9J8Z - chains B and S of the 5 polymer chains in the assembly; structure by electron microscopy, 3.36 A resolution.

[Chain B]
Molecule: Guanine nucleotide-binding protein G(I)/G(S)/G(T) subunit beta-1
From: Homo sapiens
Reference sequence: P62873 (GBB1_HUMAN); residue numbers follow UniProt; this construct covers 4-340
Sequence (337 residues; row label = number of the first residue in the row):
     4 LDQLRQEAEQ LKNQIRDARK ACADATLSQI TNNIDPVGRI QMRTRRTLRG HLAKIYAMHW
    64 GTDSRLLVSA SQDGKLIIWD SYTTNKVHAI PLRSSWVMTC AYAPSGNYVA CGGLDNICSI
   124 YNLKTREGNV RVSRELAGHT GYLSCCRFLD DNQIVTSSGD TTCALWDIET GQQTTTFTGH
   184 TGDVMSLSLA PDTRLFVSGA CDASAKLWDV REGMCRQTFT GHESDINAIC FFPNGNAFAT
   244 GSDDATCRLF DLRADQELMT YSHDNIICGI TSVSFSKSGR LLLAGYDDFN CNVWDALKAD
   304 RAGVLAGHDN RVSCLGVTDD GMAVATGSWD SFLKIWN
Curated features (UniProtKB/Swiss-Prot):
  - modified residue: His266 (Phosphohistidine)
  - natural variant: Leu30 (L30F: In MRD42; uncertain significance), Arg52 (R52G: In MRD42), Gly64 (G64V: In MRD42), Asp76 (D76E: In MRD42; D76G: In MRD42), Gly77 (G77S: In MRD42), Lys78 (K78R: In MRD42), Ile80 (I80N: In MRD42; I80T: In MRD42), His91 (H91R: In MRD42; uncertain significance), Ala92 (A92T: In MRD42), Pro94 (P94S: In MRD42), Leu95 (L95P: In MRD42), Arg96 (R96L: In MRD42), 5 further natural variant entries in UniProt

[Chain S]
Molecule: scFv16
From: Homo sapiens
Notes: antibody fragment or engineered binder
Sequence (248 residues; each row starts with the number of its first residue; note: 2 numbers in that range are skipped by the numbering (no residue carries them; nothing is unmodelled there); a row labelled like 121A-121O holds insertion residues (121A, then the next letters in order)):
     1 DVQLVESGGG LVQPGGSRKL SCSASGFAFS SFGMHWVRQA PEKGLEWVAY ISSGSGTIYY
    61 ADTVKGRFTI SRDDPKNTLF LQMTSLRSED TAMYYCVRSI YYYGSSPFDF WGQGTTLTVS
   121 S
121A-121O GGGGSGGGGSGGGGS
   124 SDIVMTQATS SVPVTPGESV SISCRSSKSL LHSNGNTYLY WFLQRPGQSP QLLIYRMSNL
   184 ASGVPDRFSG SGSGTAFTLT ISRLEAEDVG VYYCMQHLEY PLTFGAGTKL EL
Disordered / not traced: 121A-121O
Disulfides: Cys22-Cys96, Cys147-Cys217

[How chain B and chain S interact]
Pairs across the interface - 10 pairs, chain B then chain S:
  Arg68(B) with Tyr103(S)
  Leu69(B) with Tyr103(S), hydrophobic
  Arg129(B) with Val2(S); Arg98(S), hydrogen bond (backbone-side chain); Phe110(S); Ser185(S)
  Glu130(B) with Gly26(S); Phe27(S); Ala28(S), hydrogen bond (backbone-backbone)
  Gly131(B) with Phe32(S)
Other interface residues (no listed pair), chain B (9 interface residues in all): Asp83, Val90, His91, Asn132
Other interface residues (no listed pair), chain S (11 interface residues in all): Ile100, Tyr102

[Overview]
9 residues of chain B face 11 of chain S across their interface, with 2 hydrogen bonds. Among the polar pairs
are Arg129(B)-Arg98(S) and Glu130(B)-Ala28(S).
Here chain B is Guanine nucleotide-binding protein G(I)/G(S)/G(T) subunit beta-1 and chain S is scFv16, both
from Homo sapiens. Entry 9J8Z (Cryo-EM structure of human HCAR1-Gi complex without ligand (apo state)) was
determined by electron microscopy (same publication as 9IZA, 9IZC and 9IZD).
